PDB entry 5C8C | X-ray diffraction, 2.50 A resolution | chains A and B of the 3 polymer chains in the assembly

Chain A:
Molecule: VP1
From: Coxsackievirus A16 (strain Tainan/5079/98)
UniProtKB: I3W9E1 (I3W9E1_9ENTO); residues 1-297 here correspond to UniProt positions 566-862 (UniProt number = residue number + 565)
Chain sequence (297 residues; each row starts with the number of its first residue):
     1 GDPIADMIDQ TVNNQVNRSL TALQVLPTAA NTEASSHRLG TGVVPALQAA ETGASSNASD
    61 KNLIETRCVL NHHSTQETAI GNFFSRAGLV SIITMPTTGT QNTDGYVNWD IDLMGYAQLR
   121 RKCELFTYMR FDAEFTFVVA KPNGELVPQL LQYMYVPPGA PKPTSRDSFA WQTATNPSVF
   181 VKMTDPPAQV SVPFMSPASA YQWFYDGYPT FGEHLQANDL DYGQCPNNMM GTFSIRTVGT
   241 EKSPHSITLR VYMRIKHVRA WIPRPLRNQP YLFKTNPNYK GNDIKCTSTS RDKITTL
Disordered / not traced: 8-22, 36-58
Sequence notes: conflict T240 (Ile805 in I3W9E1)
Bound ions: K+: T28, A29, N31, N71
What the authors report for this chain:
  - binding site for stearic acid: L113
  - conformationally variable residues (order/disorder transition): S36 to K61

Chain B:
Molecule: VP0
From: Coxsackievirus A16 (strain Tainan/5079/98)
UniProtKB: I3W9E1 (I3W9E1_9ENTO); numbering as in UniProt (aligned over 1-323)
Chain sequence (323 residues; numbered 1 to 323; the number before each row is that of its first residue):
     1 MGSQVSTQRS GSHENSNSAS EGSTINYTTI NYYKDAYAAS AGRQDMSQDP KKFTDPVMDV
    61 IHEMAPPLKS PSAEACGYSD RVAQLTIGNS TITTQEAANI VIAYGEWPEY CPDTDATAVD
   121 KPTRPDVSVN RFFTLDTKSW AKDSKGWYWK FPDVLTEVGV FGQNAQFHYL YRSGFCVHVQ
   181 CNASKFHQGA LLVAVLPEYV LGTIAGGTGN ENSHPPYATT QPGQVGAVLT HPYVLDAGIP
   241 LSQLTVCPHQ WINLRTNNCA TIIVPYMNTV PFDSALNHCN FGLLVIPVVP LDFNTGATSE
   301 IPITVTIAPM CAEFAGLRQA VKQ
Disordered / not traced: 1-13, 46-64, 77-81
What the authors report for this chain:
  - conformationally variable residues (order/disorder transition): M46 to M64, G77 to R81

How chain A and chain B interact:
Residue-residue contacts (130):
  Q24(A) with P66(B); P67(B)
  A79(A) with Q44(B)
  S85(A) with A41(B)
  T127(A) with E198(B)
  Y128(A) with E198(B), hydrogen bond; M267(B); N268(B); T269(B)
  R130(A) with A19(B), hydrogen bond (side chain-backbone)
  F131(A) with A19(B)
  D132(A) with S18(B); A19(B), hydrogen bond (side chain-backbone); Y37(B)
  S191(A) with Y37(B); A38(B)
  P193(A) with Y37(B)
  F194(A) with A19(B), hydrophobic
  A198(A) with T269(B)
  S199(A) with T269(B), hydrogen bond (backbone-backbone)
  A200(A) with T269(B)
  Q202(A) with E198(B); T269(B), hydrogen bond
  F204(A) with E198(B); V200(B), hydrophobic
  Y205(A) with E198(B); V200(B); H278(B)
  D206(A) with K150(B), salt bridge; E198(B), hydrogen bond (backbone-side chain); Y199(B); V200(B); H278(B); C279(B), hydrogen bond (backbone-backbone)
  G207(A) with N277(B)
  Y208(A) with Y217(B); T220(B), hydrogen bond; N277(B), hydrogen bond (backbone-backbone)
  T210(A) with N277(B)
  F211(A) with Y169(B), hydrophobic; S274(B); N277(B); Q323(B)
  G212(A) with Q323(B), hydrogen bond (backbone-backbone)
  E213(A) with Q323(B)
  H214(A) with Y217(B); Q323(B)
  D219(A) with H214(B); P215(B); P216(B); Y217(B)
  L220(A) with H214(B)
  Y222(A) with K150(B); Y199(B); V200(B); L201(B), hydrogen bond (side chain-backbone); P215(B); T220(B)
  R254(A) with A41(B)
  K256(A) with Y37(B); A38(B), hydrogen bond (side chain-backbone); A39(B), hydrogen bond (side chain-backbone); A41(B)
  H257(A) with S18(B); A19(B); S20(B); A36(B); Y37(B); A39(B), hydrogen bond (side chain-backbone); S40(B), hydrogen bond (side chain-backbone); A41(B)
  R259(A) with G22(B); S23(B)
  I262(A) with Y104(B); P197(B), hydrophobic
  P263(A) with L68(B); V246(B)
  R264(A) with L196(B); P197(B), hydrogen bond (side chain-backbone); E198(B), hydrogen bond (side chain-backbone); V246(B)
  P265(A) with I239(B); P240(B); Q243(B); L244(B)
  L266(A) with P240(B); Q243(B), hydrogen bond (backbone-side chain)
  R267(A) with A237(B); G238(B)
  N268(A) with V234(B); G238(B), hydrogen bond (backbone-backbone); I239(B); P240(B)
  Q269(A) with V234(B); G238(B)
  L272(A) with A205(B), hydrophobic; G209(B)
  F273(A) with E211(B); N212(B)
  N276(A) with N212(B), hydrogen bond; H214(B)
  P277(A) with V200(B); L201(B); G202(B); A237(B)
  N278(A) with G202(B); T203(B), hydrogen bond (side chain-backbone); N212(B), hydrogen bond; S213(B), hydrogen bond (side chain-backbone)
  Y279(A) with T203(B), hydrogen bond (backbone-backbone); I204(B); A205(B); H231(B); V234(B); D236(B); A237(B); G238(B)
  K280(A) with I204(B); G207(B); T208(B)
  G281(A) with I204(B), hydrogen bond (backbone-backbone); G207(B)
  N282(A) with G207(B), hydrogen bond (backbone-backbone); T208(B)
  I284(A) with H231(B); V234(B), hydrophobic
  K285(A) with Y233(B)
  C286(A) with Y233(B)
  T287(A) with Y233(B), hydrogen bond (backbone-side chain); P240(B)
Also at the interface, not in a pair above, chain A (57 interface residues in all): Q76, V192, P209, V258
Also at the interface, not in a pair above, chain B (69 interface residues in all): Y27, T29, R43, N210, Q221, T230, C247, V270, L276, R318, V321

Summary:
57 residues of chain A and 69 residues of chain B are in contact, with 27 hydrogen bonds and 1 salt bridge.
Among the polar pairs are D206(A)-K150(B), Y128(A)-E198(B) and R130(A)-A19(B). The paper reports a binding
site for stearic acid at L113(A); conformational variability at S36(A) and M46(B) among others.
Chain A is VP1 and chain B is VP0, both from Coxsackievirus A16 (strain Tainan/5079/98); the structure,
Crystal structure of recombinant coxsackievirus A16 capsid, was determined by X-ray diffraction together with
5C4W and 5C9A from the same study.
